2PRC - chains L and M of the 4 polymer chains in the assembly; structure by X-ray diffraction, 2.45 A resolution.

Chain L:
Name: Photosynthetic reaction center
Organism: Blastochloris viridis
UniProt: P06009 (RCEL_RHOVI); residue numbers follow UniProt; this construct covers 1-273
Sequence (273 residues; row label = number of the first residue in the row):
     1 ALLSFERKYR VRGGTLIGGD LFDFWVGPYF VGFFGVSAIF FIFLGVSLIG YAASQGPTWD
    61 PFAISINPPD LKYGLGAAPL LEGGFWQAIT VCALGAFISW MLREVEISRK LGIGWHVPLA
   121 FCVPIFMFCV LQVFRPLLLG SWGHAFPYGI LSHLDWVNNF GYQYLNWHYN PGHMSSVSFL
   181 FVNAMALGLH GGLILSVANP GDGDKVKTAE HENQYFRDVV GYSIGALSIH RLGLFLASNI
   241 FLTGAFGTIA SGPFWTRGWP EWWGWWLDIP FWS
Ion coordination: bacteriochlorophyll b Mg site 1 near His153 (its only coordinating residue here); bacteriochlorophyll b Mg site 2 near His173 (its only coordinating residue here); Fe2+: His190, His230 (shared with His217(M), Glu232(M), His264(M) of chain M)
Ligand contacts:
  - bacteriochlorophyll b (BCB), molecule 1: Val46, Ile49, Phe97, Phe128, Leu131, Phe146, Ile150, Leu151, His153, Leu154, Trp156, Val157
  - bacteriochlorophyll b (BCB), molecule 2: Phe97, Phe121, Pro124, Ile125, Met127, Phe128, Leu131, Val157, Asn158, Phe160, Gly161, Tyr162, Trp167, His168, Asn170, Gly172, His173, Ser176, Val177, Leu180, Phe181, Ile240, Phe241, Gly244, Ala245, Gly247, Thr248
  - bacteriochlorophyll b (BCB), molecule 3: Val157, Tyr162, His168, Phe181
  - bacteriochlorophyll b (BCB), molecule 4: His168, Met174, Val177, Ser178, Phe181, Val182, Met185, Val220, Gly221
  - bacteriopheophytin b (BPB), molecule 1: Phe41, Ile42, Gly45, Ile49, Ile89, Cys92, Ala93, Ala96, Phe97, Trp100, Glu104, Val117, Ala120, Phe121, Val123, Pro124, Phe128, Phe146, Tyr148, Gly149, Ile150, His153, Ala237, Ser238, Phe241
  - bacteriopheophytin b (BPB), molecule 2: Phe181, Ala184, Met185, Leu189, Phe216, Val219, Val220
  - menaquinone-7 (MQ7): Val26, Tyr29, Phe30, Val31, Gly35, Ile39, Ile42, Trp100, Arg103
  - ubiquinone-2 (UQ2): Val182, Ala186, Leu189, His190, Leu193, Ile194, Glu212, Asn213, Phe216, Val220, Tyr222, Ser223, Ile224, Gly225, Ala226, Ile229, Leu232, Leu236

Chain M:
Name: Photosynthetic reaction center
Organism: Blastochloris viridis
UniProt: P06010 (RCEM_RHOVI); residues 1-323 here = UniProt positions 1-323
Sequence (323 residues; each row starts with the number of its first residue):
     1 ADYQTIYTQI QARGPHITVS GEWGDNDRVG KPFYSYWLGK IGDAQIGPIY LGASGIAAFA
    61 FGSTAILIIL FNMAAEVHFD PLQFFRQFFW LGLYPPKAQY GMGIPPLHDG GWWLMAGLFM
   121 TLSLGSWWIR VYSRARALGL GTHIAWNFAA AIFFVLCIGC IHPTLVGSWS EGVPFGIWPH
   181 IDWLTAFSIR YGNFYYCPWH GFSIGFAYGC GLLFAAHGAT ILAVARFGGD REIEQITDRG
   241 TAVERAALFW RWTIGFNATI ESVHRWGWFF SLMVMVSASV GILLTGTFVD NWYLWCVKHG
   301 AAPDYPAYLP ATPDPASLPG APK
Ion coordination: bacteriochlorophyll b Mg site 1 near His180 (its only coordinating residue here); bacteriochlorophyll b Mg site 2 near His200 (its only coordinating residue here); Fe2+: His217, Glu232, His264 (shared with His190(L), His230(L) of chain L)
Ligand contacts:
  - bacteriochlorophyll b (BCB), molecule 1: Ile46, Met120, Phe154, Val155, Ile158, Val173, Ile177, Trp178, His180, Ile181, Trp183, Leu184
  - bacteriochlorophyll b (BCB), molecule 2: Gly62, Ala65, Ile66, Ile69, Met120, Leu124, Phe148, Ala151, Ile152, Phe154, Val155, Ile158, Phe175, Trp183, Leu184, Thr185, Phe187, Ser188, Phe194, Tyr195, Cys197, Trp199, His200, Ser203, Ile204, Ala207, Tyr208, Val274, Met275, Ala278, Gly281, Ile282
  - bacteriochlorophyll b (BCB), molecule 3: Leu184, Tyr195, Tyr208
  - bacteriochlorophyll b (BCB), molecule 4: Tyr195, His200, Gly201, Ile204, Gly205, Tyr208, Gly209, Leu212, Phe270
  - bacteriopheophytin b (BPB), molecule 1: Ala58, Phe59, Gly62, Ser63, Ile66, Leu67, Ser123, Leu124, Trp127, Val131, Ile144, Asn147, Phe148, Ala151, Ser271, Val274, Met275
  - bacteriopheophytin b (BPB), molecule 2: Tyr208, Gly211, Leu212, Ala215, Ala216, Trp250, Thr253, Ile254
  - menaquinone-7 (MQ7): Leu212, Leu213, Ala216, His217, Thr220, Val243, Ala246, Ala247, Trp250, Ile254, Phe256, Asn257, Ala258, Thr259, Ile260, Val263, Trp266, Phe270
  - 15-cis-1,2-dihydroneurosporene (NS5): Ile66, Ile69, Leu70, Met73, Phe88, Trp113, Leu114, Gly117, Leu118, Met120, Thr121, Val155, Ile158, Gly159, Cys160, Trp169, Val173, Pro174, Phe175, Gly176, Ile177, His180

Chain L / chain M interface:
Pairs across the interface (191; chain L residue first):
  Leu3(L) - Leu248(M)  hydrophobic
  Leu3(L) - Arg251(M)
  Leu3(L) - Asn257(M)
  Phe5(L) - Arg239(M)
  Phe5(L) - Glu244(M)
  Phe5(L) - Leu248(M)  hydrophobic
  Glu6(L) - Leu248(M)
  Glu6(L) - Arg251(M)  salt bridge
  Glu6(L) - Trp252(M)  hydrogen bond
  Lys8(L) - Glu244(M)  salt bridge
  Tyr9(L) - Thr241(M)  hydrogen bond
  Tyr9(L) - Glu244(M)  hydrogen bond
  Tyr9(L) - Arg245(M)
  Tyr9(L) - Leu248(M)  hydrophobic
  Tyr9(L) - Trp252(M)
  Arg10(L) - Trp252(M)
  Trp25(L) - Trp252(M)
  Pro28(L) - Arg251(M)
  Pro28(L) - Trp252(M)
  Pro28(L) - Gly255(M)
  Tyr29(L) - Trp252(M)
  Tyr29(L) - Ile254(M)
  Tyr29(L) - Gly255(M)
  Phe30(L) - Trp252(M)  hydrogen bond (backbone-backbone)
  Asp60(L) - Gly300(M)
  Phe62(L) - Ala301(M)
  Trp100(L) - Thr253(M)
  Arg103(L) - Trp252(M)  hydrogen bond (side chain-backbone)
  Arg103(L) - Thr253(M)  hydrogen bond (side chain-backbone)
  Glu104(L) - Phe249(M)
  Glu104(L) - Thr253(M)
  Ile107(L) - Phe249(M)  hydrophobic
  Ile107(L) - Trp252(M)  hydrophobic
  Ile107(L) - Thr253(M)
  Ser108(L) - Phe249(M)
  Lys110(L) - Trp252(M)
  Leu111(L) - Arg245(M)  hydrogen bond (backbone-side chain)
  Leu111(L) - Phe249(M)
  Leu111(L) - Trp252(M)  hydrophobic
  Gly112(L) - Phe227(M)
  Ile113(L) - Ala223(M)
  Ile113(L) - Val224(M)  hydrophobic
  Ile113(L) - Arg245(M)
  Gly114(L) - Ala223(M)  hydrogen bond (backbone-backbone)
  His116(L) - Thr5(M)  hydrogen bond
  His116(L) - Ala219(M)
  His116(L) - Leu222(M)
  His116(L) - Ala223(M)
  Val117(L) - Ala219(M)  hydrophobic
  Val117(L) - Thr220(M)
  Val117(L) - Phe249(M)  hydrophobic
  Val117(L) - Trp250(M)  hydrophobic
  Leu151(L) - Ala301(M)
  Leu151(L) - Pro303(M)
  Ser152(L) - Pro303(M)
  Ser152(L) - Tyr305(M)
  Leu154(L) - Tyr195(M)
  Asp155(L) - Tyr196(M)  hydrogen bond
  Asp155(L) - Pro303(M)
  Asp155(L) - Tyr305(M)  hydrogen bond
  Val157(L) - Tyr195(M)
  Asn158(L) - Asn193(M)
  Asn158(L) - Tyr195(M)
  Tyr162(L) - Thr185(M)
  Asn166(L) - Asp182(M)
  His168(L) - Ile181(M)
  His168(L) - Leu184(M)
  Tyr169(L) - Trp178(M)  hydrophobic
  Tyr169(L) - Asp182(M)  hydrogen bond
  Met174(L) - Trp178(M)  hydrophobic
  Leu180(L) - Ala207(M)
  Asn183(L) - Cys210(M)
  Asn183(L) - Gly211(M)  hydrogen bond (side chain-backbone)
  Asn183(L) - Phe214(M)
  Ala184(L) - Ser271(M)  hydrogen bond (backbone-side chain)
  Ala186(L) - Phe214(M)
  Leu187(L) - Cys210(M)
  Leu187(L) - Leu213(M)  hydrophobic
  Leu187(L) - Phe214(M)
  Leu187(L) - Gly267(M)
  Gly188(L) - Asn147(M)
  Gly188(L) - Trp268(M)
  Gly188(L) - Ser271(M)
  Leu189(L) - Ile144(M)
  His190(L) - His217(M)  hydrogen bond
  His190(L) - Glu232(M)  salt bridge
  His190(L) - His264(M)  hydrogen bond
  Gly191(L) - His264(M)
  Gly192(L) - His143(M)
  Gly192(L) - Ile144(M)
  Gly192(L) - Trp268(M)
  Leu193(L) - Ile144(M)
  Ile194(L) - Glu232(M)
  Ile194(L) - Ile236(M)  hydrophobic
  Ile194(L) - His264(M)
  Leu195(L) - His143(M)
  Leu195(L) - Glu261(M)
  Leu195(L) - Arg265(M)
  Ser196(L) - Leu140(M)
  Ser196(L) - Gly141(M)  hydrogen bond (backbone-backbone)
  Ser196(L) - His143(M)  hydrogen bond (backbone-side chain)
  Val197(L) - Leu140(M)  hydrophobic
  Val197(L) - Ile233(M)  hydrophobic
  Ala198(L) - Ile236(M)  hydrophobic
  Asn199(L) - Gly141(M)
  Asn199(L) - His143(M)
  Asn199(L) - Glu261(M)  hydrogen bond
  Asn199(L) - Arg265(M)
  Pro200(L) - Arg136(M)  hydrogen bond (backbone-side chain)
  Pro200(L) - Gly139(M)
  Pro200(L) - Leu140(M)
  Pro200(L) - Gly141(M)
  Val206(L) - Ile233(M)  hydrophobic
  Lys207(L) - Leu138(M)
  Lys207(L) - Gly139(M)  hydrogen bond (side chain-backbone)
  Lys207(L) - Leu140(M)
  Lys207(L) - Ile233(M)
  Glu210(L) - Val19(M)
  His211(L) - Val19(M)
  His211(L) - Leu138(M)
  Glu212(L) - Ile233(M)
  Gln214(L) - Ile17(M)
  Gln214(L) - Thr18(M)
  Gln214(L) - Val19(M)
  Gln214(L) - Arg28(M)  hydrogen bond
  Gln214(L) - Leu138(M)
  Tyr215(L) - Val131(M)  hydrogen bond (side chain-backbone)
  Tyr215(L) - Arg134(M)
  Tyr215(L) - Ala135(M)
  Tyr215(L) - Leu138(M)  hydrophobic
  Tyr215(L) - Leu140(M)  hydrophobic
  Tyr215(L) - Ile144(M)  hydrophobic
  Phe216(L) - Ile144(M)  hydrophobic
  Arg217(L) - Ile17(M)
  Arg217(L) - Asp43(M)  salt bridge
  Arg217(L) - Gln45(M)
  Arg217(L) - Pro48(M)
  Arg217(L) - Ile49(M)
  Asp218(L) - Arg28(M)  salt bridge
  Asp218(L) - Ile49(M)
  Asp218(L) - Tyr50(M)  hydrogen bond (backbone-backbone)
  Asp218(L) - Arg130(M)  hydrogen bond (backbone-side chain)
  Asp218(L) - Arg134(M)  salt bridge
  Val219(L) - Trp127(M)
  Val219(L) - Arg130(M)  hydrogen bond (backbone-side chain)
  Val220(L) - Ile49(M)
  Gly221(L) - Ile46(M)
  Gly221(L) - Gly47(M)  hydrogen bond (backbone-backbone)
  Gly221(L) - Pro48(M)
  Gly221(L) - Ile49(M)
  Tyr222(L) - Leu38(M)
  Tyr222(L) - Gly42(M)
  Tyr222(L) - Asp43(M)  hydrogen bond (side chain-backbone)
  Tyr222(L) - Gln45(M)
  Ser223(L) - Asp43(M)
  Ile224(L) - Gly42(M)
  Ile224(L) - Asp43(M)  hydrogen bond (backbone-backbone)
  Ala226(L) - Asp230(M)
  Leu227(L) - Gln4(M)
  Leu227(L) - Leu222(M)  hydrophobic
  Leu227(L) - Ala225(M)  hydrophobic
  Leu227(L) - Asp230(M)
  Ser228(L) - Ile41(M)
  Ser228(L) - Gly42(M)
  Ile229(L) - Phe214(M)
  His230(L) - His217(M)  hydrogen bond
  His230(L) - Gly218(M)
  His230(L) - Ile221(M)
  His230(L) - Glu232(M)  salt bridge
  Arg231(L) - Gln4(M)  hydrogen bond (side chain-backbone)
  Arg231(L) - Thr5(M)  hydrogen bond (side chain-backbone)
  Arg231(L) - Ile6(M)  hydrogen bond (side chain-backbone)
  Arg231(L) - Tyr7(M)
  Arg231(L) - Ile41(M)  hydrogen bond (side chain-backbone)
  Gly233(L) - Phe214(M)
  Leu234(L) - Ala215(M)
  Leu234(L) - Leu222(M)  hydrophobic
  Ala237(L) - Gly211(M)
  Ala237(L) - Ala215(M)  hydrophobic
  Trp263(L) - Trp90(M)  hydrophobic
  Trp263(L) - Trp178(M)
  Trp266(L) - Phe85(M)
  Trp266(L) - Arg86(M)  hydrogen bond (side chain-backbone)
  Leu267(L) - Arg86(M)  hydrogen bond (backbone-side chain)
  Leu267(L) - Trp90(M)  hydrophobic
  Phe271(L) - Leu82(M)  hydrophobic
  Trp272(L) - Leu82(M)  hydrophobic
  Trp272(L) - Gln83(M)  hydrogen bond (backbone-side chain)
  Trp272(L) - Phe85(M)  hydrophobic
  Trp272(L) - Arg86(M)  hydrogen bond (backbone-side chain)
  Ser273(L) - Arg86(M)
Also at the interface, not in a pair above, chain L (94 interface residues in all): Ala1, Ser4, Ala63, Ser65, Asn67, Asp70, Ala120, Asp204, Ile240, Asp268
Also at the interface, not in a pair above, chain M (97 interface residues in all): Thr8, Lys40, Phe89, Ile189, Tyr208, Ala216, Thr237, Ala247, Ala302, Tyr308

Summary:
94 residues of chain L face 97 of chain M across their interface, with 38 hydrogen bonds and 7 salt bridges.
Among the polar pairs are Glu6(L)-Arg251(M), Lys8(L)-Glu244(M) and His190(L)-Glu232(M). Bacteriochlorophyll b,
bacteriopheophytin b and menaquinone-7 are bound between chain L and chain M.
Here chain L is Photosynthetic reaction center and chain M is Photosynthetic reaction center, both from
Blastochloris viridis. Entry 2PRC (Photosynthetic reaction center from rhodopseudomonas viridis (ubiquinone-2
complex)) was determined by X-ray diffraction together with 3PRC from the same study.
